2NQ2 - chains C and D of the 4 polymer chains in the assembly; structure by X-ray diffraction, 2.40 A resolution.

# Chain C (and D)
Molecule: Hypothetical ABC transporter ATP-binding protein HI1470
Source organism: Haemophilus influenzae
Notes: chain D of this document is another copy of the same molecule, construct and numbering; everything in this record applies to it too
UniProt: Q57399 (Y1470_HAEIN); residue numbers follow UniProt; this construct covers 1-253
Amino-acid sequence (253 residues; each row starts with the number of its first residue):
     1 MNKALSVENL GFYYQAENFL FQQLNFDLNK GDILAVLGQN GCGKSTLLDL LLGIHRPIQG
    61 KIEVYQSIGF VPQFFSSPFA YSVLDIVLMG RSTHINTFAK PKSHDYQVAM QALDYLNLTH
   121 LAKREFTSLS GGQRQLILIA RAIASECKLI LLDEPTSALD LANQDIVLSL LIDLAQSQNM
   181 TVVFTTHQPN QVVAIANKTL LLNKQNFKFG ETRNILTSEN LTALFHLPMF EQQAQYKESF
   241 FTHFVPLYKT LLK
Not modelled in the structure: 1, 253 (chain D: 17-20, 253)
Swiss-Prot annotation at these positions:
  - binding site (ATP): G38 to S45

# Interface between chain C and chain D
Pairs across the interface - 66 pairs, chain C then chain D:
  Q39(C) with D160(D); L161(D), hydrogen bond (side chain-backbone)
  N40(C) with A158(D), hydrogen bond (side chain-backbone); L159(D); D160(D)
  D160(C) with Q39(D)
  L161(C) with Q39(D), hydrogen bond (backbone-side chain); F225(D), hydrophobic; L227(D); M229(D), hydrophobic; P246(D), hydrophobic
  A162(C) with H226(D)
  Q164(C) with Y248(D)
  D165(C) with L227(D); Y248(D); K249(D), salt bridge
  L168(C) with Y248(D), hydrophobic; T250(D)
  S169(C) with T250(D)
  I172(C) with T250(D)
  N190(C) with V245(D)
  Q191(C) with Y248(D), hydrogen bond
  V193(C) with L251(D), hydrophobic
  A194(C) with T250(D); L251(D), hydrophobic
  I195(C) with T250(D)
  F225(C) with L161(D), hydrophobic; A162(D)
  H226(C) with A162(D)
  L227(C) with D165(D)
  M229(C) with L161(D), hydrophobic
  F230(C) with F241(D), hydrophobic
  Q232(C) with Q232(D), hydrogen bond; A234(D); Q235(D)
  Q233(C) with Q232(D), hydrogen bond (backbone-side chain)
  A234(C) with F230(D), hydrophobic; Q232(D)
  Q235(C) with F230(D)
  Y236(C) with F230(D), hydrophobic; L247(D), hydrophobic; L252(D), hydrophobic
  F241(C) with F230(D), hydrophobic; L247(D), hydrophobic; L251(D); L252(D), hydrophobic
  T242(C) with L251(D)
  H243(C) with Q232(D), hydrogen bond; H243(D)
  V245(C) with H243(D)
  L247(C) with Y236(D), hydrophobic; F241(D), hydrophobic
  Y248(C) with L161(D); Q164(D), hydrogen bond; D165(D); L168(D), hydrophobic; Q191(D), hydrogen bond
  K249(C) with D165(D), hydrogen bond (backbone-side chain); S169(D)
  T250(C) with L168(D); S169(D); A194(D); I195(D)
  L251(C) with A194(D), hydrophobic; F241(D), hydrophobic
  L252(C) with S239(D)
Other interface residues (no listed pair), chain C (38 interface residues in all): Q188, P228, P246
Other interface residues (no listed pair), chain D (38 interface residues in all): I172, Q188, N190, V193, P228

# In short
The chain C/chain D interface involves 38 residues from each chain, with 10 hydrogen bonds and 1 salt bridge.
Among the polar pairs are D165(C)-K249(D), Q39(C)-L161(D) and N40(C)-A158(D). UniProt lists 8 ATP-binding
residues on chain C.
Chain C and chain D are both Hypothetical ABC transporter ATP-binding protein HI1470 (Haemophilus influenzae);
the structure, An inward-facing conformation of a putative metal-chelate type ABC transporter, was determined
by X-ray diffraction.
